Entry 9MX8 (X-ray diffraction, 3.15 A resolution); this record covers chains C and F of the 5 polymer chains in the assembly.

== Chain C ==
Name: Friend leukemia integration 1 transcription factor
Organism: Homo sapiens
Notes: fragment: DNA-binding domain (residues 259-375)
Reference sequence: Q01543 (FLI1_HUMAN); residues 259-375 here = UniProt positions 259-375
Amino-acid sequence (121 residues; row label = number of the first residue in the row):
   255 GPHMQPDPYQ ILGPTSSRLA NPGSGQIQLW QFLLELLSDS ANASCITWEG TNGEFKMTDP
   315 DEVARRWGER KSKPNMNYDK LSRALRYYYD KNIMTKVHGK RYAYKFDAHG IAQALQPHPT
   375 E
Disordered / not traced: 255-279, 374-375
Sequence notes: expression tag (255-258); engineered mutation Ala362 (Phe in Q01543)
UniProt features mapped onto this chain:
  - DNA-binding region: Ile281 to Asp361 (ETS)
  - natural variant: Arg324 (R324W: In BDPLT21), Arg337 (R337Q: In BDPLT21; R337W: In BDPLT21), Tyr343 (Y343C: In BDPLT21), Lys345 (K345E: In BDPLT21)

== Chain F ==
Molecule: 19-nt DNA strand
Sequence (19 nucleotides; each row starts with the number of its first residue):
     1 CACTTCCTTC CTTCCGGTC

== Interface between chain C and chain F ==
Pairs across the interface - 22 pairs, chain C then chain F:
  Gln282(C) with DC10(F), hydrogen bond to the phosphate; DC11(F), hydrogen bond to the phosphate
  Leu283(C) with DC11(F), hydrogen bond to the phosphate
  Trp321(C) with DC11(F), phosphate contact; DT12(F), hydrogen bond to the phosphate
  Lys325(C) with DT12(F), salt bridge to the phosphate
  Lys327(C) with DT12(F), sugar contact; DT13(F), phosphate contact
  Asn329(C) with DT13(F), phosphate contact
  Met330(C) with DT12(F), phosphate contact; DT13(F), phosphate contact
  Asp333(C) with DC15(F), base contact
  Lys334(C) with DT12(F), sugar contact; DT13(F), salt bridge to the phosphate; DC14(F), salt bridge to the phosphate
  Arg337(C) with DT13(F), base contact; DC14(F), base contact
  Ala338(C) with DC11(F), sugar contact
  Tyr341(C) with DC11(F), base contact; DT12(F), base contact
  Tyr342(C) with DC11(F), hydrogen bond to the phosphate
  Lys345(C) with DC10(F), salt bridge to the phosphate
Also at the interface, not in a pair above, chain C (15 interface residues in all): Trp284

== In short ==
15 residues of chain C and 6 residues of chain F are in contact, with 5 hydrogen bonds and 4 salt bridges.
Among the polar pairs are Gln282(C)-DC10(F), Gln282(C)-DC11(F) and Leu283(C)-DC11(F). From UniProt: a
DNA-binding region on chain C.
Chain C is Friend leukemia integration 1 transcription factor (Homo sapiens) and chain F is a 19-nt DNA
strand; the structure, Crystal structure of the DNA binding domain of FLI1 in complex with a DNA containing
three ..., was determined by X-ray diffraction (same publication as 9CP6, 9MWY, 9MX9 and 9MXA).
